PDB entry 6GJS | X-ray diffraction, 1.95 A resolution | chains A and B of the 3 polymer chains in the assembly

== Chain A ==
Protein: Cystic fibrosis transmembrane conductance regulator
Source organism: Homo sapiens
Notes: EC 3.6.3.49; engineered mutation(s): del405-435
UniProt: Q20BJ8 (Q20BJ8_HUMAN); residue numbers follow UniProt; this construct covers 387-404, 437-646
Chain sequence (229 residues; each row starts with the number of its first residue; note: 32 numbers in that range are skipped by the numbering (no residue carries them; nothing is unmodelled there)):
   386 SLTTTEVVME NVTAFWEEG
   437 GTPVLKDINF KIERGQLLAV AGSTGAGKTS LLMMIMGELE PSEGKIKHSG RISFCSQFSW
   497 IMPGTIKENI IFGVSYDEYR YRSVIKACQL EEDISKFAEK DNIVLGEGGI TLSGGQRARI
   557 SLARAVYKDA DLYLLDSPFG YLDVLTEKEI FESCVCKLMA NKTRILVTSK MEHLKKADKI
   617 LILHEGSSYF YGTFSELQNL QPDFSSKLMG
Disordered / not traced: 637-646
Differences from the reference sequence: expression tag (386)
Ion coordination: Mg2+: Thr465, Gln493 (together with ATP)
Ligand contacts: ATP (adenosine-5'-triphosphate): Trp401, Val440, Ser459, Thr460, Gly461, Ala462, Gly463, Lys464, Thr465, Ser466, Gln493
From the paper describing this entry:
  - mutagenesis - F508DEL: unchanged binding to Nanobody D12 (chain B)

== Chain B ==
Protein: Nanobody D12
Source organism: Lama glama
Notes: antibody fragment or engineered binder
Chain sequence (149 residues; numbered 1 to 149; the number before each row is that of its first residue):
     1 QVQLQESGGG LVQAGSSLRL ACAATGSIRS INNMGWYRQA PGKQRGMVAI ITRVGNTDYA
    61 DSVKGRFTIS RDNAKNTVYL QMNSLKPEDT ATYYCHAEIT EQSRPFYLTD DYWGQGTQVT
   121 VSSAAAHHHH HHGAAEQKLI SEEDLNGAA
Disordered / not traced: 123-149
Cystine bridges: Cys22-Cys95

== Interface between chain A and chain B ==
Pairs across the interface (38; chain A residue first):
  Ala457(A) with Leu108(B), hydrophobic
  Ser459(A) with Tyr107(B)
  Gly550(A) with Asp58(B), hydrogen bond (backbone-side chain)
  Gly551(A) with Asp58(B), hydrogen bond (backbone-side chain)
  Gly576(A) with Asn33(B), hydrogen bond (backbone-side chain); Thr52(B)
  Tyr577(A) with Ile50(B); Thr52(B); Asn56(B)
  Leu578(A) with Ile50(B)
  Asp579(A) with Tyr37(B); Met47(B); Ile50(B)
  Val580(A) with Tyr37(B), hydrogen bond (backbone-side chain); His96(B); Asp111(B); Trp113(B), hydrophobic
  Leu581(A) with Tyr37(B), hydrophobic; Arg45(B); Gly46(B)
  Ser605(A) with Tyr107(B); Leu108(B); Thr109(B), hydrogen bond (backbone-backbone)
  Lys606(A) with Glu98(B), salt bridge; Thr109(B); Asp111(B), salt bridge
  Met607(A) with Leu108(B), hydrophobic; Thr109(B), hydrogen bond (backbone-backbone); Asp110(B)
  Glu608(A) with Thr109(B); Asp110(B); Asp111(B), hydrogen bond (side chain-backbone)
  Leu610(A) with Leu108(B), hydrophobic
  Ile618(A) with Phe106(B), hydrophobic
  Tyr625(A) with Phe106(B)
  Phe626(A) with Phe106(B), hydrophobic
  Leu633(A) with Phe106(B), hydrophobic; Leu108(B), hydrophobic
Other interface residues (no listed pair), chain A (22 interface residues in all): Gly458, Ser549, Leu636
Other interface residues (no listed pair), chain B (20 interface residues in all): Asp61, Pro105
Interface features reported in the paper:
  - specific contacts: Val580(A)-Tyr37(B) (backbone contact), Glu608(A)-Asp111(B) (hydrogen bond)
  - epitope / paratope residues, chain A: Gly550(A), Gly551(A), Val580(A), Lys606(A), Glu608(A)
  - epitope / paratope residues, chain B: Tyr37(B), Leu108(B), Asp111(B)

== Overview ==
Chain A and chain B form an interface of 22 and 20 residues respectively, with 7 hydrogen bonds and 2 salt
bridges. Polar contacts include Lys606(A)-Glu98(B), Lys606(A)-Asp111(B) and Gly550(A)-Asp58(B). The paper
describes a backbone contact between Val580(A) and Tyr37(B); a hydrogen bond between Glu608(A) and Asp111(B).
The paper reports that F508DEL of chain A leaves binding to Nanobody D12 (chain B) unchanged; epitope/paratope
residues Gly550(A), Gly551(A) and Tyr37(B) among others.
Chain A is Cystic fibrosis transmembrane conductance regulator (Homo sapiens) and chain B is Nanobody D12
(Lama glama); the structure, Human NBD1 of CFTR in complex with nanobodies D12 and T4, was determined by X-ray
diffraction together with 6GK4 and 6GKD from the same study.
